6ZTV - chains C and D of the 4 polymer chains in the assembly; structure by X-ray diffraction, 1.78 A resolution.

Chain C (and D):
Protein: Catalase HPII
Organism: Escherichia coli K-12
Notes: EC 1.11.1.6; engineered mutation(s): S99N; chain D of this document is another copy of the same molecule, construct and numbering; everything in this record applies to it too
Reference sequence: P21179 (CATE_ECOLI); numbering as in UniProt (aligned over 1-753)
Chain sequence (753 residues; numbered 1 to 753; the number before each row is that of its first residue):
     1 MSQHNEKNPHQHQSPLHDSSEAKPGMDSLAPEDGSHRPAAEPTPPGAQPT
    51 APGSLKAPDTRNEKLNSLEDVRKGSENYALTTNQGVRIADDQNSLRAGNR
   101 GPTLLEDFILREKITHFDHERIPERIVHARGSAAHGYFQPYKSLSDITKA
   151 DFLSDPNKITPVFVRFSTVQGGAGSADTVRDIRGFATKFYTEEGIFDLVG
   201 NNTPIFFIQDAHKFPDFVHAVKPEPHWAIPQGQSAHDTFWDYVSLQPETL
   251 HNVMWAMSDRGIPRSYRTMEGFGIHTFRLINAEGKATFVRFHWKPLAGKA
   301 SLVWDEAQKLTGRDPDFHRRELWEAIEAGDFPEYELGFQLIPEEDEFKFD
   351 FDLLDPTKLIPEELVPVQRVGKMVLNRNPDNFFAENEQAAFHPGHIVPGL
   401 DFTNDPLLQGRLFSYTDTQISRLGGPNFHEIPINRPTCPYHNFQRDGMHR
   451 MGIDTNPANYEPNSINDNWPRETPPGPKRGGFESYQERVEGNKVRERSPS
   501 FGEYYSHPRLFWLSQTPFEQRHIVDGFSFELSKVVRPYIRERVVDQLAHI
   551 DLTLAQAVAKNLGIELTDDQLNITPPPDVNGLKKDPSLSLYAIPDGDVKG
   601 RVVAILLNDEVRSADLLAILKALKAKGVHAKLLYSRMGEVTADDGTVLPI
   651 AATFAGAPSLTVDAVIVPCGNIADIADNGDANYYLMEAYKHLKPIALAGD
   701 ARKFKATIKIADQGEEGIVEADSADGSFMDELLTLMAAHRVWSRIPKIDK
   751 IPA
Not modelled in the structure: 1-27
Sequence notes: variant Asn99 (Ser in P21179)
Modified / non-standard residues: Cys669 (cysteinesulfonic acid; OCS)
Ion coordination: cis-heme d hydroxychlorin gamma-spirolactone Fe near Tyr415 (its only coordinating residue here)
Residues lining bound ligands:
  - cis-heme d hydroxychlorin gamma-spirolactone (HDD), molecule 1: Ile114, Phe117, Asp118
  - cis-heme d hydroxychlorin gamma-spirolactone (HDD), molecule 2: Arg125, Ile126, Val127, His128, Arg165, Ser167, Gly184, Phe185, Ala186, Val199, Gly200, Asn201, Phe206, Ala211, Phe214, Ile274, His275, Phe391, Leu407, Gly410, Arg411, Ser414, Tyr415, Thr418, Gln419, Arg422

Chain C / chain D interface:
Contacting residue pairs - 87 pairs, chain C then chain D:
  Thr103(C) - Leu104(D)
  Thr103(C) - Leu105(D)  hydrogen bond (backbone-backbone)
  Leu104(C) - Pro102(D)  hydrophobic
  Leu104(C) - Thr103(D)
  Leu104(C) - Leu104(D)  hydrophobic
  Leu105(C) - Thr103(D)  hydrogen bond (backbone-backbone)
  Leu105(C) - Leu105(D)  hydrophobic
  Glu106(C) - Pro102(D)
  Lys213(C) - Glu461(D)  salt bridge
  Lys213(C) - Pro462(D)
  Asp216(C) - Tyr460(D)
  Asp216(C) - Glu461(D)  hydrogen bond (side chain-backbone)
  His219(C) - Phe443(D)  hydrogen bond (side chain-backbone)
  His219(C) - Asn459(D)  hydrogen bond (side chain-backbone)
  Ala220(C) - Tyr460(D)  hydrophobic
  Pro225(C) - Asn459(D)
  Thr238(C) - Tyr460(D)
  Asp241(C) - Tyr460(D)  hydrogen bond
  Asp241(C) - Asn463(D)
  Asp241(C) - Ser464(D)  hydrogen bond
  Asp241(C) - Ile465(D)
  Tyr242(C) - Tyr460(D)  hydrophobic
  Tyr242(C) - Glu461(D)
  Leu245(C) - Pro462(D)
  Leu245(C) - Asn463(D)
  Leu245(C) - Ser464(D)
  Gln246(C) - Pro462(D)
  Asn404(C) - Lys493(D)  hydrogen bond
  Phe413(C) - Phe413(D)  hydrophobic
  Ile420(C) - Ile420(D)  hydrophobic
  Phe443(C) - His219(D)  hydrogen bond (backbone-side chain)
  Asn459(C) - His219(D)  hydrogen bond (backbone-side chain)
  Asn459(C) - Pro225(D)
  Tyr460(C) - Asp216(D)
  Tyr460(C) - Thr238(D)
  Tyr460(C) - Asp241(D)  hydrogen bond
  Tyr460(C) - Tyr242(D)  hydrophobic
  Glu461(C) - Lys213(D)  salt bridge
  Glu461(C) - Asp216(D)  hydrogen bond (backbone-side chain)
  Glu461(C) - Tyr242(D)
  Pro462(C) - Lys213(D)
  Pro462(C) - Tyr242(D)
  Pro462(C) - Leu245(D)
  Pro462(C) - Gln246(D)
  Asn463(C) - Asp241(D)
  Asn463(C) - Leu245(D)
  Ser464(C) - Asp241(D)  hydrogen bond
  Ser464(C) - Leu245(D)
  Ser464(C) - Tyr538(D)  hydrogen bond
  Ser464(C) - Arg542(D)
  Ile465(C) - Asp241(D)
  Ile465(C) - Arg536(D)
  Ile465(C) - Tyr538(D)
  Ser484(C) - Arg495(D)  hydrogen bond
  Tyr485(C) - Lys493(D)
  Gln486(C) - Asn492(D)
  Gln486(C) - Lys493(D)
  Gln486(C) - Val494(D)
  Glu487(C) - Asn492(D)
  Glu487(C) - Lys493(D)  salt bridge
  Arg488(C) - Glu490(D)
  Arg488(C) - Gly491(D)
  Arg488(C) - Asn492(D)
  Val489(C) - Val489(D)
  Val489(C) - Glu490(D)
  Val489(C) - Gly491(D)  hydrogen bond (backbone-backbone)
  Val489(C) - Lys493(D)
  Glu490(C) - Arg488(D)
  Glu490(C) - Val489(D)
  Glu490(C) - Glu490(D)
  Gly491(C) - Glu487(D)
  Gly491(C) - Arg488(D)
  Gly491(C) - Val489(D)  hydrogen bond (backbone-backbone)
  Asn492(C) - Gln486(D)
  Asn492(C) - Glu487(D)
  Asn492(C) - Arg488(D)  hydrogen bond
  Lys493(C) - Asn404(D)  hydrogen bond
  Lys493(C) - Tyr485(D)
  Lys493(C) - Gln486(D)
  Lys493(C) - Glu487(D)  salt bridge
  Lys493(C) - Val489(D)
  Val494(C) - Gln486(D)
  Arg495(C) - Ser484(D)  hydrogen bond
  Arg536(C) - Ile465(D)
  Tyr538(C) - Ser464(D)  hydrogen bond
  Tyr538(C) - Ile465(D)
  Arg542(C) - Ser464(D)
Also at the interface, not in a pair above, chain C (49 interface residues in all): Pro102, Leu110, Arg111, Gln409, Asp417, Arg445, Pro457, Phe482, Ile539
Also at the interface, not in a pair above, chain D (48 interface residues in all): Glu106, Leu110, Arg111, Ala220, Gln409, Asp417, Arg445, Pro457, Phe482

Overview:
The interface between chain C and chain D involves 49 residues on one side and 48 on the other; the contacts
include 21 hydrogen bonds and 4 salt bridges. Polar pairs include Lys213(C)-Glu461(D), Glu487(C)-Lys493(D) and
Asp216(C)-Glu461(D). Chain C binds cis-heme d hydroxychlorin gamma-spirolactone.
Both chains are Catalase HPII (Escherichia coli K-12). Entry 6ZTV (Crystal Structure of catalase HPII from
Escherichia coli (serendipitously crystallized)) was determined by X-ray diffraction, deposited together with
6ZTW and 6ZTX.
